Entry 2R0H (X-ray diffraction, 1.90 A resolution); this record covers chains B and D of the 4 polymer chains in the assembly.

Chain B (and D):
Molecule: CGL3 lectin
From: Coprinus cinereus
Notes: chain D of this document is another copy of the same molecule, construct and numbering; everything in this record applies to it too
Reference sequence: Q206Z5 (Q206Z5_COPCI); residue numbers follow UniProt; this construct covers 1-164
Amino-acid sequence (164 residues; each row starts with the number of its first residue):
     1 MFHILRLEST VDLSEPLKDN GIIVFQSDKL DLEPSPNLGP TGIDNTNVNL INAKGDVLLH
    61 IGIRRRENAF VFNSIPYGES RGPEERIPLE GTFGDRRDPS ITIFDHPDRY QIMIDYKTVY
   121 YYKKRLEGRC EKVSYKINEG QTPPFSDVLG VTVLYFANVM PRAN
Unresolved in the structure: 160-164
UniProt features mapped onto this chain:
  - binding site (a carbohydrate): Asn45, Arg64, Asn73, Arg81, Glu84, Asn138
  - mutagenesis: Ile43 (I43A: Abolishes chitooligosaccharide binding; when associated with A-45), Asn45 (N45A: Abolishes chitooligosaccharide binding; when associated with A-43), Arg81 (R81A: Alters binding specificity, leading to lactose binding and reduced affinity for chitooligosaccharide ...), Asn138 (N138A: Abolishes chitooligosaccharide binding)
From the paper describing this entry:
  - binding site for N-acetylglucosamine: Asn45, Asn47, His60, Arg64, Glu67, Asn73, Arg81, Glu84, Arg86, Asn138
  - mutagenesis - I43A/N45A, N138A: abolished binding to chitooligosaccharide
  - mutagenesis - R81A: decreased binding to chitotriose
  - mutagenesis - R81W: abolished binding to chitooligosaccharides
  - mutagenesis - R81W: increased binding to lactose
  - specificity-determining residues: Arg81

Interface between chain B and chain D:
Contacting residue pairs (27; chain B residue first):
  Met1(B) - Arg97(D)
  Met1(B) - Asp98(D)
  Phe2(B) - Gln26(D)
  Phe2(B) - Ser27(D)
  Phe2(B) - Asp28(D)
  Phe2(B) - Asp98(D)  hydrogen bond (backbone-side chain)
  Phe2(B) - Gly150(D)
  His3(B) - Asp28(D)
  Ile4(B) - Asp28(D)  hydrogen bond (backbone-side chain)
  Ile4(B) - Val148(D)
  Arg6(B) - Asp147(D)  salt bridge
  Arg6(B) - Val148(D)
  Ser14(B) - Arg97(D)
  Gln26(B) - Phe2(D)
  Ser27(B) - Phe2(D)
  Asp28(B) - Phe2(D)
  Asp28(B) - His3(D)
  Asp28(B) - Ile4(D)  hydrogen bond (side chain-backbone)
  Arg97(B) - Met1(D)
  Arg97(B) - Ser14(D)
  Asp98(B) - Met1(D)
  Asp98(B) - Phe2(D)  hydrogen bond (side chain-backbone)
  Asp147(B) - Arg6(D)  salt bridge
  Val148(B) - Ile4(D)
  Val148(B) - Arg6(D)
  Val148(B) - Val148(D)  hydrophobic
  Gly150(B) - Phe2(D)
Also at the interface, not in a pair above, chain B (16 interface residues in all): Ser146, Leu149
Also at the interface, not in a pair above, chain D (16 interface residues in all): Ser146, Leu149

Overview:
Chain B and chain D each contribute 16 residues to their interface, with 4 hydrogen bonds and 2 salt bridges.
Polar contacts include Arg6(B)-Asp147(D), Phe2(B)-Asp98(D) and Ile4(B)-Asp28(D). From the paper: a binding
site for N-acetylglucosamine at Asn45(B), Asn47(B) and His60(B) among others; I43A/N45A and N138A of chain B
abolish binding to chitooligosaccharide; 4 substitutions were tested in all.
Both chains are CGL3 lectin (Coprinus cinereus). Entry 2R0H (Fungal lectin CGL3 in complex with chitotriose
(chitotetraose)) was determined by X-ray diffraction together with 2R0F from the same study.
